PDB entry 8RTL | X-ray diffraction, 1.89 A resolution | chains A and C of the 8 polymer chains in the assembly

== Chain A (and C) ==
Name: Arsenite oxidase subunit AioA
From: Alcaligenes faecalis
Notes: EC 1.20.9.1; chain C of this document is another copy of the same molecule, construct and numbering; everything in this record applies to it too
Reference sequence: Q7SIF4 (AIOA_ALCFA); residues 4-825 here correspond to UniProt positions 5-826 (UniProt number = residue number + 1)
Chain sequence (822 residues; row label = number of the first residue in the row):
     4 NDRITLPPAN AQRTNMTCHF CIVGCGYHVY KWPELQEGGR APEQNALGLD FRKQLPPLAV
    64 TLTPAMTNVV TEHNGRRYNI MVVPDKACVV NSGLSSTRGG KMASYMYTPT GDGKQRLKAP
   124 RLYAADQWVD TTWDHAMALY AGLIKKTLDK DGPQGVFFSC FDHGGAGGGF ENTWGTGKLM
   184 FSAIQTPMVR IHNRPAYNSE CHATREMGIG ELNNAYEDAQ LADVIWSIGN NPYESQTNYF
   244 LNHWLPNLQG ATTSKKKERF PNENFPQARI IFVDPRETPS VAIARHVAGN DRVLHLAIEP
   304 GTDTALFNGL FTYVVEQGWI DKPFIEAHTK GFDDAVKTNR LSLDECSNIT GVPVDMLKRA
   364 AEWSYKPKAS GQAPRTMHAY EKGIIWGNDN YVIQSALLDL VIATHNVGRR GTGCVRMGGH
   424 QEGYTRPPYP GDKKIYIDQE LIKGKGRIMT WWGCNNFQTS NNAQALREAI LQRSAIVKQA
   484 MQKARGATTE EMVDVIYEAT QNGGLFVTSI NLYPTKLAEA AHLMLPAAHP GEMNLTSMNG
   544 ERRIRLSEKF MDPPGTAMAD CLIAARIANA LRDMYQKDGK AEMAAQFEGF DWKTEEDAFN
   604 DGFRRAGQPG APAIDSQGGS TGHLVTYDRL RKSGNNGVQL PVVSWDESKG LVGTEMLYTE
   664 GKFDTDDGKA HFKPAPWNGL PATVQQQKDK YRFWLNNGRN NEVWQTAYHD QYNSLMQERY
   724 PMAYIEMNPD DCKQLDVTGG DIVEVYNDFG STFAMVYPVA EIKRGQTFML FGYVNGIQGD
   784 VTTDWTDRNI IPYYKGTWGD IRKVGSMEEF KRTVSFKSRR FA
Curated features (UniProtKB/Swiss-Prot):
  - binding site ([3Fe-4S] cluster): Cys-21, Cys-24, Cys-28
  - binding site (substrate): His-195, Glu-203, Arg-419, His-423
  - site: Ser-99 (Involved in charge transfer)

== How chain A and chain C interact ==
Residue-residue contacts (107; chain A residue first):
  Asp-5(A) / Leu-38(C)
  Leu-38(A) / Asp-5(C)
  His-76(A) / Arg-815(C)  hydrogen bond (backbone-side chain)
  Pro-112(A) / Ser-717(C)
  Thr-113(A) / Ser-717(C)
  Gly-114(A) / Lys-117(C)
  Asp-115(A) / Lys-117(C)  salt bridge
  Lys-117(A) / Gly-114(C)
  Lys-117(A) / Asp-115(C)  salt bridge
  Lys-117(A) / Tyr-715(C)  hydrogen bond (side chain-backbone)
  Ala-122(A) / Met-810(C)  hydrophobic
  Arg-124(A) / Asn-778(C)
  Tyr-126(A) / Leu-474(C)
  Tyr-126(A) / Glu-522(C)  hydrogen bond
  Ala-127(A) / Phe-756(C)  hydrophobic
  Asp-129(A) / Gln-467(C)
  Asp-129(A) / Arg-470(C)  salt bridge
  Asp-129(A) / Asp-783(C)
  Gln-130(A) / Arg-470(C)
  Gln-130(A) / Ser-754(C)
  Gln-130(A) / Thr-755(C)  hydrogen bond
  Gln-130(A) / Gly-779(C)
  Gln-130(A) / Ile-780(C)  hydrogen bond (side chain-backbone)
  Gln-130(A) / Asp-783(C)
  Trp-131(A) / Lys-519(C)
  Trp-131(A) / Glu-522(C)
  Val-132(A) / Asn-778(C)
  Val-132(A) / Gly-779(C)
  Asp-133(A) / Pro-724(C)
  Asp-133(A) / Asn-778(C)  hydrogen bond (backbone-side chain)
  Asp-133(A) / Met-810(C)
  Asp-133(A) / Phe-813(C)
  Thr-134(A) / Met-810(C)
  Thr-135(A) / Gly-808(C)
  Thr-135(A) / Ser-809(C)
  Thr-135(A) / Met-810(C)
  His-138(A) / Val-807(C)
  Gln-467(A) / Asp-129(C)
  Gln-467(A) / Gln-485(C)
  Gln-467(A) / Arg-488(C)
  Arg-470(A) / Asp-129(C)  salt bridge
  Arg-470(A) / Gln-130(C)
  Glu-471(A) / Gln-482(C)  hydrogen bond
  Glu-471(A) / Gln-485(C)
  Glu-471(A) / Lys-486(C)  salt bridge
  Leu-474(A) / Tyr-126(C)
  Gln-475(A) / Gln-482(C)  hydrogen bond
  Gln-482(A) / Gln-475(C)
  Gln-485(A) / Gln-467(C)
  Gln-485(A) / Glu-471(C)
  Arg-488(A) / Gln-467(C)
  Arg-488(A) / Glu-747(C)
  Arg-488(A) / Tyr-749(C)
  Arg-488(A) / Asn-750(C)  hydrogen bond (side chain-backbone)
  Arg-488(A) / Asp-751(C)  hydrogen bond (side chain-backbone)
  Arg-488(A) / Phe-752(C)
  Arg-488(A) / Gly-753(C)
  Gly-489(A) / Glu-747(C)  hydrogen bond (backbone-side chain)
  Gly-489(A) / Tyr-749(C)
  Gly-489(A) / Arg-805(C)
  Ala-490(A) / Glu-747(C)
  Ala-490(A) / Arg-805(C)  hydrogen bond (backbone-side chain)
  Lys-519(A) / Trp-131(C)
  Glu-522(A) / Tyr-126(C)  hydrogen bond
  Glu-522(A) / Trp-131(C)
  Gly-558(A) / Glu-812(C)
  Thr-559(A) / Glu-812(C)
  Tyr-715(A) / Lys-117(C)  hydrogen bond (backbone-side chain)
  Tyr-715(A) / Gln-118(C)
  Ser-717(A) / Pro-112(C)
  Ser-717(A) / Thr-113(C)
  Pro-724(A) / Asp-133(C)
  Met-725(A) / Asp-133(C)
  Glu-747(A) / Arg-488(C)
  Glu-747(A) / Gly-489(C)  hydrogen bond (side chain-backbone)
  Glu-747(A) / Ala-490(C)
  Tyr-749(A) / Gly-489(C)
  Asn-750(A) / Arg-488(C)  hydrogen bond (backbone-side chain)
  Asp-751(A) / Arg-488(C)  hydrogen bond (backbone-side chain)
  Phe-752(A) / Arg-488(C)
  Gly-753(A) / Arg-488(C)  hydrogen bond (backbone-side chain)
  Ser-754(A) / Gln-130(C)
  Thr-755(A) / Gln-130(C)  hydrogen bond
  Phe-756(A) / Ala-127(C)  hydrophobic
  Asn-778(A) / Arg-124(C)
  Asn-778(A) / Val-132(C)
  Asn-778(A) / Asp-133(C)  hydrogen bond (side chain-backbone)
  Gly-779(A) / Gln-130(C)
  Gly-779(A) / Val-132(C)
  Ile-780(A) / Gln-130(C)  hydrogen bond (backbone-side chain)
  Asp-783(A) / Asp-129(C)
  Asp-783(A) / Gln-130(C)  hydrogen bond
  Arg-805(A) / Gly-489(C)
  Arg-805(A) / Ala-490(C)  hydrogen bond (side chain-backbone)
  Arg-805(A) / Thr-491(C)
  Val-807(A) / Thr-134(C)
  Val-807(A) / His-138(C)
  Ser-809(A) / Thr-135(C)
  Met-810(A) / Ala-122(C)  hydrophobic
  Met-810(A) / Asp-133(C)
  Met-810(A) / Thr-134(C)
  Met-810(A) / Thr-135(C)
  Glu-811(A) / Thr-559(C)
  Glu-812(A) / Gly-558(C)
  Glu-812(A) / Thr-559(C)
  Phe-813(A) / Asp-133(C)
  Arg-815(A) / His-76(C)  hydrogen bond (side chain-backbone)
Other interface residues (no listed pair), chain A (68 interface residues in all): Asn-4, Glu-37, Arg-80, Gln-118, Ala-487, Thr-491, Ile-745, Val-777, Gly-808
Other interface residues (no listed pair), chain C (69 interface residues in all): Asn-4, Glu-37, Trp-136, Ala-487, Thr-492, Met-725, Ile-745, Val-777

== Overview ==
68 residues of chain A and 69 residues of chain C are in contact; the contacts include 24 hydrogen bonds and 5
salt bridges. Polar pairs include Asp-115(A)/Lys-117(C), Asp-129(A)/Arg-470(C) and Glu-471(A)/Lys-486(C). From
UniProt: 3 [3Fe-4S] cluster-binding residues and 4 substrate-binding residues on chain A.
Both chains are Arsenite oxidase subunit AioA (Alcaligenes faecalis). Entry 8RTL (Af Aio C65F-C80G) was
determined by X-ray diffraction.
